PDB entry 6UBR | X-ray diffraction, 1.96 A resolution | chains B and A of the 4 polymer chains in the assembly

# Chain B (and A)
Protein: Uncharacterized protein
From: Pseudoalteromonas luteoviolacea DSM 6061
Notes: chain A of this document is another copy of the same molecule, construct and numbering; everything in this record applies to it too
UniProt: A0A161XU12 (A0A161XU12_9GAMM); residues 1-816 here = UniProt positions 1-816
Sequence (816 residues; row label = number of the first residue in the row):
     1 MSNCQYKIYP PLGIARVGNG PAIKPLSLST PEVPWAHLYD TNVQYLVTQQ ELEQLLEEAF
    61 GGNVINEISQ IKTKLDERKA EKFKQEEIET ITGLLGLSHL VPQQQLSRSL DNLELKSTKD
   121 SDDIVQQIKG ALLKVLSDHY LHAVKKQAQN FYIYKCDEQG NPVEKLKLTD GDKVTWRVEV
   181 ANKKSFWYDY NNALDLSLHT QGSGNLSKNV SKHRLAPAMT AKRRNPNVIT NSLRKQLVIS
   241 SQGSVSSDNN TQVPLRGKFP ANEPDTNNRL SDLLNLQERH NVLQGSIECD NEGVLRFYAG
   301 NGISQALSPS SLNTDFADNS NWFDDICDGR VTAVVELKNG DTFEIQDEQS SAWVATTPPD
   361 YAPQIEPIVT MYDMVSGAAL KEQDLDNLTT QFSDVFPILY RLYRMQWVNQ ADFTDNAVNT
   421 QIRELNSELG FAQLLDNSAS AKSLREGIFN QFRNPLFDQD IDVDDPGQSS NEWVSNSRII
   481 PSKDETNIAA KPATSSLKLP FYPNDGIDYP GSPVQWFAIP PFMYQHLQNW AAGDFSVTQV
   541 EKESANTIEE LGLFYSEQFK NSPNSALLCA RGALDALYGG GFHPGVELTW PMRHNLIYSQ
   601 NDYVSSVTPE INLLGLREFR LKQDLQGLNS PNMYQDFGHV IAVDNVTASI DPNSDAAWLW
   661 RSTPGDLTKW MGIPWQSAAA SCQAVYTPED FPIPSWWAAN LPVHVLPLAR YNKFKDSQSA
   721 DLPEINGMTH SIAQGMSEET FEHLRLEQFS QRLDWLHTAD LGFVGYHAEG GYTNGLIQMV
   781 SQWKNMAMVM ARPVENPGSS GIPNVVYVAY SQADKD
Not modelled in the structure: 1-3, 76-81, 115-122, 263-275, 467-469, 816 (chain A: 1-3, 117-120, 158-160, 263-277, 814-816)
Sequence notes: engineered mutation A678 (Asp in A0A161XU12)
Modified residues: W697 (2-amino-3-(6,7-dioxo-6,7-dihydro-1H-indol-3-yl)-propionic acid; TRQ)
Covalently attached groups: covalent link C682-W697
Bound ions: Mg2+: D360, A362, I365, A699, N700
Residues lining bound ligands: glycine (GLY): F316, H583, S681, C682, W696, W697, Y772
From the paper describing this entry:
  - binding site for glycine: H583, S681
  - mutagenesis - D678A: abolished catalytic activity on glycine

# Interface between chain B and chain A
Residue-residue contacts (125):
  F316(B) - H767(A)
  Q410(B) - R710(A)
  Q410(B) - Q751(A)  hydrogen bond
  F413(B) - E747(A)
  F413(B) - Q751(A)
  T414(B) - R710(A)  hydrogen bond (backbone-side chain)
  T414(B) - K713(A)
  T414(B) - Q748(A)  hydrogen bond (backbone-side chain)
  T414(B) - Q751(A)
  D415(B) - R710(A)  salt bridge
  D415(B) - K713(A)  salt bridge
  T420(B) - M728(A)
  T420(B) - L744(A)
  Q421(B) - I732(A)
  R423(B) - L744(A)
  R423(B) - E747(A)  salt bridge
  E424(B) - I732(A)
  E424(B) - G735(A)
  E424(B) - M736(A)
  S427(B) - M736(A)
  S427(B) - S737(A)  hydrogen bond (side chain-backbone)
  S427(B) - T740(A)
  E428(B) - G735(A)
  E428(B) - M736(A)
  E428(B) - S737(A)  hydrogen bond (side chain-backbone)
  P481(B) - G765(A)
  P481(B) - Y766(A)  hydrogen bond (backbone-backbone)
  K483(B) - Y766(A)  hydrogen bond (backbone-backbone)
  K483(B) - H767(A)
  K483(B) - A768(A)
  E485(B) - D760(A)
  I507(B) - Y766(A)  hydrophobic
  D508(B) - Y766(A)
  H583(B) - Y766(A)  hydrogen bond
  S681(B) - H767(A)
  V685(B) - G765(A)
  V685(B) - Y766(A)  hydrophobic
  Y686(B) - H757(A)
  Y686(B) - F763(A)
  Y686(B) - V764(A)
  Y686(B) - G765(A)  hydrogen bond (backbone-backbone)
  T687(B) - V764(A)
  P688(B) - V764(A)
  D690(B) - H757(A)
  F691(B) - A709(A)  hydrophobic
  F691(B) - R710(A)
  A709(B) - F691(A)  hydrophobic
  R710(B) - Q410(A)
  R710(B) - T414(A)  hydrogen bond (side chain-backbone)
  R710(B) - D415(A)  salt bridge
  R710(B) - F691(A)
  K713(B) - T414(A)
  K713(B) - D415(A)  salt bridge
  M728(B) - T420(A)
  I732(B) - Q421(A)
  I732(B) - E424(A)
  G735(B) - E424(A)
  G735(B) - E428(A)
  M736(B) - E424(A)
  M736(B) - S427(A)
  M736(B) - E428(A)
  S737(B) - S427(A)  hydrogen bond (backbone-side chain)
  S737(B) - E428(A)  hydrogen bond (backbone-side chain)
  T740(B) - S427(A)
  H743(B) - L746(A)
  H743(B) - S799(A)  hydrogen bond (side chain-backbone)
  H743(B) - S800(A)  hydrogen bond (side chain-backbone)
  H743(B) - G801(A)
  L744(B) - R423(A)
  L746(B) - H743(A)
  L746(B) - L746(A)  hydrophobic
  L746(B) - E747(A)
  E747(B) - F413(A)
  E747(B) - R423(A)  salt bridge
  E747(B) - L746(A)
  E747(B) - S750(A)
  Q748(B) - T414(A)  hydrogen bond (side chain-backbone)
  S750(B) - E747(A)
  S750(B) - S750(A)
  S750(B) - Q751(A)  hydrogen bond (backbone-side chain)
  Q751(B) - Q410(A)  hydrogen bond
  Q751(B) - F413(A)
  Q751(B) - T414(A)
  Q751(B) - S750(A)  hydrogen bond (side chain-backbone)
  L753(B) - D690(A)
  H757(B) - Y686(A)
  H757(B) - D690(A)
  D760(B) - E485(A)
  F763(B) - Y686(A)
  V764(B) - Y686(A)
  V764(B) - T687(A)
  V764(B) - P688(A)
  G765(B) - P481(A)
  G765(B) - V685(A)
  G765(B) - Y686(A)  hydrogen bond (backbone-backbone)
  Y766(B) - P481(A)  hydrogen bond (backbone-backbone)
  Y766(B) - K483(A)  hydrogen bond (backbone-backbone)
  Y766(B) - I507(A)  hydrophobic
  Y766(B) - D508(A)
  Y766(B) - H583(A)  hydrogen bond
  Y766(B) - V685(A)  hydrophobic
  H767(B) - F316(A)
  H767(B) - K483(A)
  H767(B) - S681(A)
  H767(B) - Y772(A)  hydrogen bond
  A768(B) - K483(A)
  A768(B) - Y772(A)
  E769(B) - G771(A)
  E769(B) - Y772(A)  hydrogen bond (backbone-backbone)
  E769(B) - T773(A)  hydrogen bond
  G771(B) - E769(A)
  G771(B) - G771(A)
  Y772(B) - H767(A)  hydrogen bond
  Y772(B) - A768(A)
  Y772(B) - E769(A)  hydrogen bond (backbone-backbone)
  T773(B) - E769(A)  hydrogen bond
  S799(B) - H743(A)  hydrogen bond (backbone-side chain)
  S800(B) - H743(A)  hydrogen bond (backbone-side chain)
  G801(B) - H743(A)
  A813(B) - P688(A)
  A813(B) - E689(A)
  A813(B) - D690(A)  hydrogen bond (backbone-backbone)
  D814(B) - D690(A)
  K815(B) - D415(A)  salt bridge
  K815(B) - F691(A)
Interface residues without a listed pair, chain B (67 interface residues in all): S482, W696, P707, S731, T758, G770, N774, S811
Interface residues without a listed pair, chain A (68 interface residues in all): S482, W696, P707, S731, F749, L753, T758, G770, N774, Q778, S811, Q812

# Summary
Chain B and chain A form an interface of 67 and 68 residues respectively; the contacts include 31 hydrogen
bonds and 7 salt bridges. Among the polar pairs are D415(B)-R710(A), D415(B)-K713(A) and R423(B)-E747(A). From
the paper: a binding site for glycine at H583(B) and S681(B); D678A of chain B abolishes catalytic activity on
glycine.
Chain B and chain A are both Uncharacterized protein (Pseudoalteromonas luteoviolacea DSM 6061); the
structure, Crystal structure of D678A GoxA bound to glycine at pH 7.5, was determined by X-ray diffraction
(same publication as 6UBN, 6UBZ, 6UC1 and 6UFQ).
